PDB entry 3DD3 | X-ray diffraction, 2.25 A resolution | chains A and B

== Chain A (and B) ==
Molecule: Glutathione S-transferase P
Source organism: Homo sapiens
Notes: EC 2.5.1.18; chain B of this document is another copy of the same molecule, construct and numbering; everything in this record applies to it too
UniProt: P09211 (GSTP1_HUMAN); residues 0-209 here correspond to UniProt positions 1-210 (UniProt number = residue number + 1)
Chain sequence (210 residues; row label = number of the first residue in the row; numbering starts at 0):
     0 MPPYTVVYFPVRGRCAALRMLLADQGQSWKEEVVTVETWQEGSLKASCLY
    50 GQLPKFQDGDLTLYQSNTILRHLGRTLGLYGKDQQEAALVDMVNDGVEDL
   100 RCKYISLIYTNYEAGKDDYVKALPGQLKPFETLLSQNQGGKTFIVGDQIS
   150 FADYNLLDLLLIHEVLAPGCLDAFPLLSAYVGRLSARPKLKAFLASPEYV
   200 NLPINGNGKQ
Swiss-Prot annotation at these positions:
  - binding site (glutathione): Y7, R13, W38, K44, Q51, L52, Q64, S65
  - modified residue: Y3 (Phosphotyrosine), T61 (Phosphothreonine), K102 (N6-succinyllysine), K115 (N6-succinyllysine), K127 (N6-acetyllysine), Y198 (Phosphotyrosine)
Metal / ion sites: (eta6-benzene)ruthenium Ru: C101 (shared with C101(B) of chain B)
Ligand contacts:
  - glutathione (GSH): Y7, F8, R13, W38, K44, G50, Q51, L52, P53, Q64, S65
  - (eta6-benzene)ruthenium (RUC): R13, E97, C101
What the authors report for this chain:
  - (eta6-benzene)ruthenium coordination: C101
  - conformationally variable residues (side-chain flip): C101
  - binding site for (eta6-benzene)ruthenium: R13, E97, D98, C101

== Interface between chain A and chain B ==
Contacting residue pairs - 52 pairs, chain A then chain B:
  L48(A) - M91(B)  hydrophobic
  L48(A) - P128(B)
  Y49(A) - M91(B)  hydrogen bond (side chain-backbone)
  Y49(A) - V92(B)
  Y49(A) - G95(B)
  Y49(A) - P128(B)  hydrophobic
  Y49(A) - F129(B)
  L60(A) - Q84(B)
  L62(A) - A87(B)  hydrophobic
  Y63(A) - M91(B)  hydrogen bond (backbone-side chain)
  Q64(A) - D94(B)
  Q64(A) - G95(B)
  Q64(A) - D98(B)  hydrogen bond
  N66(A) - D94(B)
  T67(A) - A87(B)
  T67(A) - D90(B)  hydrogen bond (side chain-backbone)
  T67(A) - M91(B)  hydrogen bond (side chain-backbone)
  T67(A) - D94(B)  hydrogen bond
  R70(A) - R70(B)
  R70(A) - Y79(B)
  R70(A) - D90(B)
  H71(A) - A87(B)
  R74(A) - Y79(B)  hydrogen bond
  R74(A) - Q83(B)
  R74(A) - A86(B)
  R74(A) - A87(B)
  R74(A) - D90(B)  salt bridge
  T75(A) - Q83(B)
  Y79(A) - R74(B)  hydrogen bond
  Q83(A) - R74(B)
  Q83(A) - T75(B)
  A86(A) - R74(B)
  A87(A) - L62(B)  hydrophobic
  A87(A) - T67(B)
  A87(A) - H71(B)
  A87(A) - R74(B)
  D90(A) - T67(B)  hydrogen bond (backbone-side chain)
  D90(A) - R70(B)
  D90(A) - R74(B)  salt bridge
  M91(A) - L48(B)  hydrophobic
  M91(A) - Y49(B)  hydrogen bond (backbone-side chain)
  M91(A) - Y63(B)  hydrogen bond (side chain-backbone)
  M91(A) - T67(B)  hydrogen bond (backbone-side chain)
  V92(A) - Y49(B)
  D94(A) - Q64(B)
  D94(A) - N66(B)
  D94(A) - T67(B)  hydrogen bond
  G95(A) - Y49(B)
  G95(A) - Q64(B)
  P128(A) - L48(B)
  P128(A) - Y49(B)  hydrophobic
  F129(A) - Y49(B)
Interface residues without a listed pair, chain A (29 interface residues in all): Q51, T61, Q84, L88, D98, L132
Interface residues without a listed pair, chain B (28 interface residues in all): Q51, L60, L88, L132

== Overview ==
The interface between chain A and chain B involves 29 residues on one side and 28 on the other; the contacts
include 13 hydrogen bonds and 2 salt bridges. Polar contacts include R74(A)-D90(B), Y49(A)-M91(B) and
Y63(A)-M91(B). The paper reports a binding site for (eta6-benzene)ruthenium at R13(A), E97(A) and D98(A) among
others; (eta6-benzene)ruthenium coordination by C101(A).
Both chains are Glutathione S-transferase P (Homo sapiens). Entry 3DD3 (Crystal Structure of the Glutathione
Transferase Pi enzyme in complex with the bifunctional inhibitor, Etharapta) was determined by X-ray
diffraction together with 3DGQ from the same study.
